PDB entry 8DXK | X-ray diffraction, 2.00 A resolution | chains A and B

[Chain A]
Name: Reverse transcriptase/ribonuclease H
Organism: Human immunodeficiency virus type 1 group M subtype B (isolate BH10)
Notes: EC 2.7.7.49, 2.7.7.7, 3.1.26.13, 3.1.13.2
UniProtKB: P03366 (POL_HV1B1); residues 1-555 here correspond to UniProt positions 600-1154 (UniProt number = residue number + 599)
Chain sequence (557 residues; each row starts with the number of its first residue; numbers below 1 keep their minus sign (Met-1 is residue -1)):
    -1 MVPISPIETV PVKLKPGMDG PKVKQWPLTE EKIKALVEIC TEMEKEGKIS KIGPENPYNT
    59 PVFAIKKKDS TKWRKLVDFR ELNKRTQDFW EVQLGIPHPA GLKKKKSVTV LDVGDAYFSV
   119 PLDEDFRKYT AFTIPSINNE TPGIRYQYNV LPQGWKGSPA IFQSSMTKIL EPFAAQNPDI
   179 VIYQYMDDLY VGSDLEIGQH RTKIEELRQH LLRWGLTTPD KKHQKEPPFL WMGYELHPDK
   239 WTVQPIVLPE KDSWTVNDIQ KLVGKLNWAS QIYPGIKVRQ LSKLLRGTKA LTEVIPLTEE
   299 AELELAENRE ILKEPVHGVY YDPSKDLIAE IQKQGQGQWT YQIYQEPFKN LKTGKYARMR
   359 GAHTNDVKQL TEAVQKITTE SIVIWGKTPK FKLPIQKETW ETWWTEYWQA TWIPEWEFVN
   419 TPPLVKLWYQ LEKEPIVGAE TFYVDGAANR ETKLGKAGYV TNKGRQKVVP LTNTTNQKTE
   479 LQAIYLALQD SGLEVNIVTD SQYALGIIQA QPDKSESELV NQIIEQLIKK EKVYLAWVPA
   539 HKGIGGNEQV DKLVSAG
Disordered / not traced: 555
Differences from the reference sequence: expression tag (-1 to 0); engineered mutation Ala172 (Lys771 in P03366), Ala173 (Lys772 in P03366), Ser280 (Cys879 in P03366)
Metal / ion sites: Mg2+: Asp443, Asp549
Ligand contacts:
  - 4-bromo-1H-pyrazole (BYZ), molecule 1: Ile5, Ala114, Ser117, Val118, Ser163, Met164, Ile167, Trp212, Leu214
  - 4-bromo-1H-pyrazole (BYZ), molecule 2: Val90, Gln91, Gly93, Ile94, Pro95, Gln161, Tyr181
  - 4-bromo-1H-pyrazole (BYZ), molecule 3: Thr165, Leu168, Glu169, Ala172, Ile180
  - 4-bromo-1H-pyrazole (BYZ), molecule 4: Arg356, Gly359, Ala360, Thr362, Lys512, Ser513, Glu514
  - 4-bromo-1H-pyrazole (BYZ), molecule 5: Thr403, Glu404, Tyr405, Trp406
  - Rilpivirine (T27; 4-{[4-({4-[(E)-2-cyanoethenyl]-2,6-dimethylphenyl}amino)pyrimidin-2-yl]amino}benzonitrile): Pro95, Leu100, Lys101, Lys102, Lys103, Val106, Val179, Tyr181, Tyr183, Tyr188, Gly190, Pro225, Phe227, Leu228, Trp229, Leu234, His235, Pro236, Tyr318
Swiss-Prot annotation at these positions:
  - region: Phe227 to His235 (RT 'primer grip')
  - motif: Trp398 to Trp414 (Tryptophan repeat motif)
  - binding site (Mg(2+)): Asp110, Asp185, Asp186, Asp443, Glu478, Asp498, Asp549
  - site: Trp401 (Essential for RT p66/p51 heterodimerization), Trp414 (Essential for RT p66/p51 heterodimerization), Phe440, Tyr441 (Cleavage)

[Chain B]
Name: p51 RT
Organism: Human immunodeficiency virus 1aHuman immunodeficiency virus type 1 group M subtype B (isolate BH10)
UniProtKB: P03366 (POL_HV1B1); residues 1-428 here correspond to UniProt positions 600-1027 (UniProt number = residue number + 599)
Chain sequence (428 residues; numbered 1 to 428; the number before each row is that of its first residue):
     1 PISPIETVPV KLKPGMDGPK VKQWPLTEEK IKALVEICTE MEKEGKISKI GPENPYNTPV
    61 FAIKKKDSTK WRKLVDFREL NKRTQDFWEV QLGIPHPAGL KKKKSVTVLD VGDAYFSVPL
   121 DEDFRKYTAF TIPSINNETP GIRYQYNVLP QGWKGSPAIF QSSMTKILEP FKKQNPDIVI
   181 YQYMDDLYVG SDLEIGQHRT KIEELRQHLL RWGLTTPDKK HQKEPPFLWM GYELHPDKWT
   241 VQPIVLPEKD SWTVNDIQKL VGKLNWASQI YPGIKVRQLS KLLRGTKALT EVIPLTEEAE
   301 LELAENREIL KEPVHGVYYD PSKDLIAEIQ KQGQGQWTYQ IYQEPFKNLK TGKYARMRGA
   361 HTNDVKQLTE AVQKITTESI VIWGKTPKFK LPIQKETWET WWTEYWQATW IPEWEFVNTP
   421 PLVKLWYQ
Disordered / not traced: 1-4, 215-223
Differences from the reference sequence: engineered mutation Ser280 (Cys879 in P03366)
Ligand contacts:
  - 4-bromo-1H-pyrazole (BYZ), molecule 1: Pro25, Leu26, Ile31, Pro133, Ser134, Ile135, Asn136, Asn137
  - 4-bromo-1H-pyrazole (BYZ), molecule 2: Leu74, Val75, Asp76, Phe77, Arg78, Asn81, Gly152, Thr409, Trp410, Ile411
  - 4-bromo-1H-pyrazole (BYZ), molecule 3: Asn137, Thr139, Pro140
  - 4-bromo-1H-pyrazole (BYZ), molecule 4: Tyr232, Leu234, Trp239, Tyr354, Lys374, Thr377, Glu378
  - 4-bromo-1H-pyrazole (BYZ), molecule 5: Lys331, Gln332, Gly333, Lys424
Swiss-Prot annotation at these positions:
  - region: Phe227 to His235 (RT 'primer grip')
  - motif: Trp398 to Trp414 (Tryptophan repeat motif)
  - binding site (Mg(2+)): Asp110, Asp185, Asp186
  - site (Essential for RT p66/p51 heterodimerization): Trp401, Trp414

[How chain A and chain B interact]
Residue-residue contacts (122; chain A residue first):
  Val8(A) - Pro52(B)
  Val8(A) - Glu53(B)
  Pro9(A) - Glu53(B)
  Gln85(A) - Glu53(B)  hydrogen bond (side chain-backbone)
  Asp86(A) - Lys20(B)  salt bridge
  Asp86(A) - Pro55(B)
  Phe87(A) - Pro52(B)
  Phe87(A) - Pro55(B)
  Trp88(A) - Pro52(B)  hydrogen bond (backbone-backbone)
  Trp88(A) - Asn54(B)
  Trp88(A) - Pro55(B)
  Trp88(A) - Asn57(B)
  Trp88(A) - Thr131(B)
  Trp88(A) - Arg143(B)
  Val90(A) - Pro140(B)  hydrophobic
  Gly93(A) - Asn137(B)
  Pro95(A) - Asn136(B)
  Pro95(A) - Asn137(B)
  His96(A) - Asn136(B)  hydrogen bond (backbone-side chain)
  Gly99(A) - Asn136(B)
  Gly99(A) - Glu138(B)
  Leu100(A) - Asn136(B)
  Leu100(A) - Glu138(B)
  Lys101(A) - Glu138(B)  salt bridge
  Ala158(A) - Pro52(B)
  Ser162(A) - Pro52(B)
  Thr165(A) - Pro140(B)
  Gln373(A) - Glu396(B)
  Gln373(A) - Thr397(B)  hydrogen bond
  Gln373(A) - Thr400(B)
  Gln373(A) - Trp401(B)  hydrogen bond
  Thr376(A) - Thr400(B)
  Thr376(A) - Trp401(B)
  Thr377(A) - Pro25(B)
  Thr377(A) - Thr400(B)
  Ile380(A) - Pro25(B)  hydrophobic
  Ile380(A) - Leu26(B)
  Ile380(A) - Thr27(B)
  Val381(A) - Pro25(B)  hydrophobic
  Val381(A) - Ile135(B)
  Val381(A) - Asn136(B)  hydrogen bond (backbone-backbone)
  Ile382(A) - Ile135(B)
  Ile382(A) - Asn136(B)
  Trp383(A) - Ile135(B)
  Gly384(A) - Thr27(B)
  Gly384(A) - Glu28(B)  hydrogen bond (backbone-backbone)
  Gly384(A) - Ile135(B)
  Trp402(A) - Lys331(B)  hydrogen bond (backbone-side chain)
  Trp402(A) - His361(B)
  Trp402(A) - Thr362(B)
  Trp402(A) - Asp364(B)
  Tyr405(A) - Lys331(B)  hydrogen bond (backbone-side chain)
  Trp406(A) - Lys331(B)
  Trp406(A) - Pro392(B)  hydrophobic
  Trp406(A) - Val417(B)
  Trp406(A) - Asn418(B)
  Trp406(A) - Thr419(B)
  Trp406(A) - Pro420(B)
  Trp406(A) - Pro421(B)
  Trp406(A) - Lys424(B)  hydrogen bond (backbone-side chain)
  Gln407(A) - Lys331(B)  hydrogen bond (backbone-side chain)
  Gln407(A) - Asp364(B)
  Gln407(A) - Pro392(B)
  Gln407(A) - Ile393(B)
  Gln407(A) - Gln394(B)  hydrogen bond
  Gln407(A) - Val417(B)  hydrogen bond (side chain-backbone)
  Ala408(A) - Trp337(B)  hydrophobic
  Ala408(A) - Asp364(B)
  Ala408(A) - Pro392(B)  hydrogen bond (backbone-backbone)
  Ala408(A) - Ile393(B)
  Thr409(A) - Asp364(B)  hydrogen bond (backbone-side chain)
  Thr409(A) - Val365(B)
  Trp410(A) - Thr362(B)
  Trp410(A) - Asn363(B)
  Trp410(A) - Val365(B)  hydrophobic
  Trp410(A) - Trp401(B)
  Trp410(A) - Tyr405(B)
  Pro412(A) - Trp401(B)  hydrophobic
  Pro433(A) - Asn255(B)
  Pro433(A) - Leu289(B)  hydrophobic
  Pro433(A) - Thr290(B)
  Val435(A) - Thr290(B)
  Thr439(A) - Lys287(B)
  Thr439(A) - Ala288(B)
  Thr439(A) - Leu289(B)  hydrogen bond (side chain-backbone)
  Tyr441(A) - Val254(B)
  Tyr441(A) - Gln258(B)
  Tyr441(A) - Thr286(B)
  Tyr441(A) - Lys287(B)  hydrogen bond (side chain-backbone)
  Val458(A) - Thr286(B)
  Thr459(A) - Thr286(B)
  Asn460(A) - Thr286(B)
  Asn460(A) - Lys287(B)
  Asn460(A) - Ala288(B)
  Asn494(A) - Leu289(B)
  Val496(A) - Leu289(B)  hydrophobic
  Gln500(A) - Leu422(B)
  Leu503(A) - Leu422(B)  hydrophobic
  Gly504(A) - Pro420(B)
  Gln507(A) - Pro420(B)
  Tyr532(A) - Asn255(B)  hydrogen bond
  Tyr532(A) - Lys259(B)  hydrogen bond
  Tyr532(A) - Leu289(B)  hydrophobic
  Trp535(A) - Leu422(B)
  Trp535(A) - Trp426(B)  hydrophobic
  Val536(A) - Gln258(B)
  Pro537(A) - Gly262(B)
  Pro537(A) - Asn265(B)
  Lys540(A) - Asn265(B)
  Lys540(A) - Val276(B)
  Lys540(A) - Ser280(B)  hydrogen bond (backbone-side chain)
  Gly541(A) - Ser280(B)
  Gly541(A) - Leu283(B)
  Ile542(A) - Leu283(B)  hydrophobic
  Gly543(A) - Leu283(B)
  Gly543(A) - Arg284(B)
  Gly543(A) - Gly285(B)
  Gly544(A) - Arg284(B)
  Gly544(A) - Gly285(B)  hydrogen bond (backbone-backbone)
  Gly544(A) - Thr286(B)
  Glu546(A) - Arg284(B)
  Gln547(A) - Arg284(B)  hydrogen bond (side chain-backbone)
Other interface residues (no listed pair), chain A (66 interface residues in all): Ile94, Ile159, Glu169, Tyr181, Thr369, Thr386, Thr403, Ile434, Ala508, Ala534
Other interface residues (no listed pair), chain B (61 interface residues in all): Lys49, Tyr56, Val261, Arg277, Leu368

[In short]
66 residues of chain A and 61 residues of chain B are in contact; the contacts include 22 hydrogen bonds and 2
salt bridges. Among the polar pairs are Asp86(A)-Lys20(B), Lys101(A)-Glu138(B) and Gln85(A)-Glu53(B). 2
4-bromo-1H-pyrazole molecules are bound between chain A and chain B.
Chain A is Reverse transcriptase/ribonuclease H (Human immunodeficiency virus type 1 group M subtype B
(isolate BH10)) and chain B is p51 RT (Human immunodeficiency virus 1aHuman immunodeficiency virus type 1
group M subtype B (isolate BH10)); the structure, HIV-1 reverse transcriptase/rilpivirine with bound fragment
4-bromopyrazole at multiple sites, was determined by X-ray diffraction together with 8DX2, 8DX3, 8DX8, 8DXB,
8DXE, 8DXG and 5 further entries from the same study.
